PDB entry 8IOD | electron microscopy, 2.59 A resolution | chains L and R of the 6 polymer chains in the assembly

== Chain L ==
Molecule: Pg-901
Chain sequence (9 residues; numbered 0 to 8; the number before each row is that of its first residue; numbering starts at 0):
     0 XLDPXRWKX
Modified / non-standard residues: ACE (acetyl group) at position 0, 4J2 ((2R)-2-amino-3-(naphthalen-2-yl)propanoic acid) at position 4, NH2 (amino group) at position 8; Leu1 (norleucine; NLE)
Bound ions: Ca2+: Asp2, 4J2_4 (shared with Glu92(R), Asp115(R), Asp119(R) of chain R)

== Chain R ==
Molecule: HA signal peptide, Melanocortin receptor 5, LgBiT subunit
Organism: Influenza A virus (strain A/Victoria/3/1975 H3N2)
Reference sequence: chimeric construct of P03435, P33032: residues -14 to 1 from P03435 (HEMA_I75A3) positions 1-16 (UniProt number = residue number + 15); residues 2-325 from P33032 positions 2-325 (same numbers)
Chain sequence (513 residues; numbered -14 to 498; the number before each row is that of its first residue; numbers below 1 keep their minus sign (Met-14 is residue -14)):
   -14 MKTIIALSYI FCLVFANSSF HLHFLDLNLN ATEGNLSGPN VKNKSSPCED MGIAVEVFLT
    46 LGVISLLENI LVIGAIVKNK NLHSPMYFFV CSLAVADMLV SMSSAWETIT IYLLNNKHLV
   106 IADAFVRHID NVFDSMICIS VVASMCSLLA IAVDRYVTIF YALRYHHIMT ARRSGAIIAG
   166 IWAFCTGCGI VFILYSESTY VILCLISMFF AMLFLLVSLY IHMFLLARTH VKRIAALPGA
   226 SSARQRTSMQ GAVTVTMLLG VFTVCWAPFF LHLTLMLSCP QNLYCSRFMS HFNMYLILIM
   286 CNSVMDPLIY AFRSQEMRKT FKEIICCRGF RIACSFPRRD GSSGGGGSGG GGSSGVFTLE
   346 DFVGDWEQTA AYNLDQVLEQ GGVSSLLQNL AVSVTPIQRI VRSGENALKI DIHVIIPYEG
   406 LSADQMAQIE EVFKVVYPVD DHHFKVILPY GTLVIDGVTP NMLNYFGRPY EGIAVFDGKK
   466 ITVTGTLWNG NKIIDERLIT PDGSMLFRVT INS
Unresolved in the structure: -14 to 36, 226-231, 313-498
Disulfide bonds: Cys264-Cys270
Sequence notes: linker (326-340)
Bound ions: Ca2+: Glu92, Asp115, Asp119 (shared with Asp2(L), 4J2_4(L) of chain L)
UniProt features mapped onto this chain:
  - lipidation (S-palmitoyl cysteine): Cys311, Cys312
  - glycosylation (N-linked (GlcNAc...) asparagine): Asn2, Asn15, Asn20, Asn28
From the paper describing this entry:
  - mutagenesis - L99A (10-fold), D115A (43-fold), F118A (4-fold), V126A (8-fold), V126L (16-fold), F254A (44-fold): decreased signaling with Pg-901 (chain L)
  - mutagenesis - V126M: abolished signaling with Pg-901 (chain L)
  - Ca2+ coordination: Glu92, Asp115, Asp119
  - mutagenesis - E92A, I122A: abolished signaling
  - mutagenesis - D119A (447-fold): decreased signaling

== How chain L and chain R interact ==
Pairs across the interface (36):
  ACE_0(L) - Val111(R)
  ACE_0(L) - Asp115(R)
  Leu1(L) - Thr95(R)
  Leu1(L) - Ile96(R)
  Leu1(L) - Val111(R)
  Leu1(L) - Asp115(R)
  Leu1(L) - Phe118(R)
  Asp2(L) - Glu92(R)
  Asp2(L) - Ile96(R)
  Pro3(L) - Ile96(R)
  Pro3(L) - Phe277(R)
  Pro3(L) - Leu281(R)  hydrophobic
  4J2_4(L) - Glu92(R)
  4J2_4(L) - Asp119(R)
  4J2_4(L) - Ile122(R)
  4J2_4(L) - Cys123(R)
  4J2_4(L) - Leu190(R)
  4J2_4(L) - Phe254(R)
  4J2_4(L) - Leu281(R)
  Arg5(L) - Asp115(R)  salt bridge
  Arg5(L) - Asn116(R)
  Arg5(L) - Asp119(R)  salt bridge
  Arg5(L) - Ile178(R)  hydrogen bond (side chain-backbone)
  Arg5(L) - Ser181(R)  hydrogen bond
  Arg5(L) - Phe277(R)
  Trp6(L) - Phe177(R)
  Trp6(L) - Ser181(R)
  Trp6(L) - Glu182(R)
  Trp6(L) - Val186(R)  hydrophobic
  Trp6(L) - Ile187(R)
  Trp6(L) - Leu190(R)  hydrophobic
  Trp6(L) - His257(R)  hydrogen bond (backbone-side chain)
  Trp6(L) - Leu258(R)  hydrophobic
  Trp6(L) - Met261(R)
  Lys7(L) - Met261(R)
  Lys7(L) - Phe277(R)
Other interface residues (no listed pair), chain L (9 interface residues in all): NH2_8
Other interface residues (no listed pair), chain R (26 interface residues in all): Leu99, Arg112, Val126
From the paper, about this interface:
  - interface residues, chain R: Glu92(R), Thr95(R), Ile96(R), Leu99(R), Val111(R), Asp115(R), Phe118(R), Val126(R), Phe254(R)

== In short ==
Chain L and chain R form an interface of 9 and 26 residues respectively; the contacts include 3 hydrogen bonds
and 2 salt bridges. Among the polar pairs are Arg5(L)-Asp115(R), Arg5(L)-Asp119(R) and Arg5(L)-Ile178(R). From
the paper: L99A, D115A and F118A of chain R, among others, reduce signaling with Pg-901 (chain L); interface
residues Glu92(R), Thr95(R) and Ile96(R) among others; 10 substitutions were tested in all.
Chain L is Pg-901 and chain R is HA signal peptide, Melanocortin receptor 5, LgBiT subunit (Influenza A virus
(strain A/Victoria/3/1975 H3N2)); the structure, Cryo-EM structure of the PG-901-bound human melanocortin
receptor 5 (MC5R)-Gs complex, was determined by electron microscopy together with 8INR and 8IOC from the same
study.
